Entry 6A46 (X-ray diffraction, 2.00 A resolution); this record covers chains A and B.

# Chain A (and B)
Protein: Three prime repair exonuclease 2
Organism: Mus musculus
Notes: EC 3.1.11.2; chain B of this document is another copy of the same molecule, construct and numbering; everything in this record applies to it too
UniProtKB: Q9R1A9 (TREX2_MOUSE); residue numbers follow UniProt; this construct covers 1-236
Amino-acid sequence (256 residues; each row starts with the number of its first residue; numbers below 1 keep their minus sign (Met-19 is residue -19)):
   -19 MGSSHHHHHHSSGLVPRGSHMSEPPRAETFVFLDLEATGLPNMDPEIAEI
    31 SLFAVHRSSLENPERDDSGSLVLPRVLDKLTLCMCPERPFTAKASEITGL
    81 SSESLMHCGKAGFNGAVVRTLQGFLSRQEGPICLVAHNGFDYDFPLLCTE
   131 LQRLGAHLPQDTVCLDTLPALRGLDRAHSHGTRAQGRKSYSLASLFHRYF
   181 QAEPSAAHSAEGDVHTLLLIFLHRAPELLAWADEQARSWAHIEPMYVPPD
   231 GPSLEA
Not modelled in the structure: -19 to 2, 160-166, 233-236 (chain B: -19 to 2, 48-49, 159-166, 226-236)
Sequence notes: initiating methionine (-19); expression tag (-18 to 0)
Ion coordination: Mg2+ site 1: Asp14 (together with 2'-deoxycytidine-5'-monophosphate); Mg2+ site 2: Asp14, Glu16, Asp193 (together with 2'-deoxycytidine-5'-monophosphate)
Small-molecule neighbours:
  - Ca2+ (CA): His117, Ser171, Leu172
  - 2'-deoxycytidine-5'-monophosphate (DCM): Asp14, Leu15, Glu16, Ala17, Gly19, Leu20, Lys73, Ala74, Ile77, Thr78, Tyr122, His188, Asp193
UniProt features mapped onto this chain:
  - active site: His188 (Proton donor/acceptor)
  - binding site (Mg(2+)): Asp14, Glu16, Asp193
  - binding site (substrate): Glu16, Ala17, Tyr122, Asp193
From the paper describing this entry:
  - mutagenesis - H188A: abolished catalytic activity on ssDNA substrate
  - mutagenesis - R156A, R156A/R167A, R167A: decreased catalytic activity
  - mutagenesis - H188A: decreased catalytic activity on PCR product

# How chain A and chain B interact
Contacting residue pairs (71; chain A residue first):
  Glu29(A) with Arg55(B), salt bridge
  His36(A) with His87(B), hydrogen bond (side chain-backbone); Cys88(B); Gly89(B)
  Ser38(A) with His87(B)
  Ser39(A) with Cys88(B)
  Arg55(A) with Glu29(B), salt bridge; Thr78(B), hydrogen bond (side chain-backbone); Gly79(B); Leu80(B); Ser189(B)
  Val56(A) with Cys63(B), hydrophobic; Ser84(B); Leu85(B), hydrophobic; Cys88(B), hydrophobic; Lys90(B)
  Leu57(A) with Thr61(B)
  Asp58(A) with Thr61(B); Leu62(B); Cys63(B), hydrogen bond (side chain-backbone); Lys90(B), salt bridge
  Lys59(A) with Leu60(B); Thr61(B), hydrogen bond (backbone-backbone); Glu191(B), salt bridge
  Leu60(A) with Lys59(B)
  Thr61(A) with Asp58(B); Lys59(B), hydrogen bond (backbone-backbone)
  Leu62(A) with Asp58(B); Phe104(B), hydrophobic
  Cys63(A) with Val56(B), hydrophobic; Asp58(B), hydrogen bond (backbone-side chain); Arg107(B), hydrogen bond (backbone-side chain)
  Met64(A) with Arg107(B)
  Thr78(A) with Arg55(B), hydrogen bond (backbone-side chain)
  Gly79(A) with Arg55(B)
  Leu80(A) with Arg55(B)
  His87(A) with His36(B), hydrogen bond (backbone-side chain); Ser38(B)
  Cys88(A) with His36(B); Ser39(B); Val56(B), hydrophobic
  Gly89(A) with His36(B); Glu109(B)
  Lys90(A) with Val56(B); Asp58(B), salt bridge; Gln108(B), hydrogen bond
  Ala91(A) with Arg107(B), hydrogen bond (backbone-side chain)
  Gly92(A) with Arg107(B), hydrogen bond (backbone-side chain)
  Asn94(A) with Arg107(B), hydrogen bond
  Ala96(A) with Ser106(B); Arg107(B)
  Val97(A) with Arg107(B)
  Arg99(A) with Ser106(B), hydrogen bond
  Thr100(A) with Thr100(B); Gly103(B), hydrogen bond (side chain-backbone); Phe104(B), hydrogen bond (side chain-backbone)
  Gly103(A) with Thr100(B), hydrogen bond (backbone-side chain)
  Phe104(A) with Leu62(B), hydrophobic; Thr100(B), hydrogen bond (backbone-side chain)
  Ser106(A) with Ala96(B)
  Arg107(A) with Cys63(B), hydrogen bond (side chain-backbone); Met64(B); Ala91(B), hydrogen bond (side chain-backbone); Gly92(B), hydrogen bond (side chain-backbone); Asn94(B), hydrogen bond; Ala96(B); Val97(B)
  Gln108(A) with Lys90(B), hydrogen bond
  Glu109(A) with Gly89(B)
  Ser189(A) with Arg55(B)
  Glu191(A) with Lys59(B), salt bridge
Also at the interface, not in a pair above, chain A (40 interface residues in all): Ser84, Leu85, His188, Ala190
Also at the interface, not in a pair above, chain B (40 interface residues in all): Leu57, Arg99, His188, Ala190

# In short
The chain A/chain B interface involves 40 residues from each chain, with 23 hydrogen bonds and 6 salt bridges.
Polar pairs include Glu29(A)-Arg55(B), Asp58(A)-Lys90(B) and Lys59(A)-Glu191(B). Ligands of chain A:
2'-deoxycytidine-5'-monophosphate and Ca2+. The paper reports that R156A, R156A/R167A and R167A of chain A
reduce catalytic activity; H188A of chain A abolishes catalytic activity on ssDNA substrate.
Both chains are Three prime repair exonuclease 2 (Mus musculus). Entry 6A46 (Structure of TREX2 in complex
with a nucleotide (dCMP)) was determined by X-ray diffraction, deposited together with 6A45, 6A47 and 6A4B.
